PDB entry 8TIL | electron microscopy, 3.80 A resolution | chains H and L of the 4 polymer chains in the assembly

== Chain H ==
Protein: Fab7 heavy chain
From: synthetic construct
Chain sequence (240 residues; numbered 1 to 240; the number before each row is that of its first residue):
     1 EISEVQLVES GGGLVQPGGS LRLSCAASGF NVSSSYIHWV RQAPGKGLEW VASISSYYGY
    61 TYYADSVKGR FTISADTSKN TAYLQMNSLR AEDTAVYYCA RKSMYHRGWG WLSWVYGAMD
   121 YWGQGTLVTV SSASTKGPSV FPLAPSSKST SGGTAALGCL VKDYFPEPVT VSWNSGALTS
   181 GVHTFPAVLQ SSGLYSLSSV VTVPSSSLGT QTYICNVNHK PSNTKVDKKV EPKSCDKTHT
Disordered / not traced: 1-3, 146-153, 175-179, 209-211, 232-240
Disulfide bonds: Cys25-Cys99, Cys159-Cys215

== Chain L ==
Protein: Fab7 light chain
From: synthetic construct
Chain sequence (215 residues; row label = number of the first residue in the row):
     1 SDIQMTQSPS SLSASVGDRV TITCRASQSV SSAVAWYQQK PGKAPKLLIY SASSLYSGVP
    61 SRFSGSRSGT DFTLTISSLQ PEDFATYYCQ QSYYYPITFG QGTKVEIKRT VAAPSVFIFP
   121 PSDSQLKSGT ASVVCLLNNF YPREAKVQWK VDNALQSGNS QESVTEQDSK DSTYSLSSTL
   181 TLSKADYEKH KVYACEVTHQ GLSSPVTKSF NRGEC
Disordered / not traced: 1, 152-158, 213-215
Disulfide bonds: Cys24-Cys89, Cys135-Cys195

== Chain H / chain L interface ==
Contacting residue pairs (71):
  Tyr36(H) with Tyr95(L)
  His38(H) with Tyr95(L)
  Val40(H) with Phe99(L), hydrophobic
  Gln42(H) with Gln39(L), hydrogen bond; Tyr88(L), hydrogen bond
  Lys46(H) with Tyr88(L), hydrogen bond (backbone-side chain)
  Gly47(H) with Tyr88(L)
  Leu48(H) with Pro45(L), hydrophobic; Tyr88(L); Phe99(L), hydrophobic
  Trp50(H) with Pro96(L), hydrophobic; Ile97(L); Phe99(L)
  Ser53(H) with Tyr95(L)
  Tyr62(H) with Tyr95(L), hydrophobic
  Tyr98(H) with Gln39(L), hydrogen bond; Gly42(L); Lys43(L); Ala44(L), hydrophobic; Pro45(L)
  Val115(H) with Ser92(L), hydrogen bond (backbone-side chain)
  Tyr116(H) with Ser92(L), hydrogen bond (backbone-side chain); Tyr93(L); Tyr95(L); Ile97(L)
  Gly117(H) with Ser92(L)
  Ala118(H) with Ala35(L), hydrophobic; Tyr37(L); Leu47(L), hydrophobic
  Met119(H) with Tyr37(L), hydrogen bond (backbone-side chain); Gln90(L), hydrogen bond; Ile97(L), hydrophobic
  Asp120(H) with Leu47(L); Tyr56(L), hydrogen bond (backbone-side chain)
  Trp122(H) with Pro45(L), hydrogen bond (side chain-backbone)
  Gly123(H) with Ala44(L)
  Phe141(H) with Gln125(L)
  Pro142(H) with Ser122(L)
  Leu143(H) with Phe119(L), hydrophobic; Val134(L), hydrophobic
  Ala144(H) with Phe119(L); Pro120(L)
  Thr154(H) with Phe117(L)
  Ala156(H) with Phe117(L), hydrophobic; Phe119(L)
  Leu157(H) with Phe119(L), hydrophobic
  Leu160(H) with Gln125(L); Ser132(L)
  Lys162(H) with Ser132(L); Thr181(L)
  His183(H) with Asn138(L), hydrogen bond; Asn139(L); Asp168(L), salt bridge; Ser175(L), hydrogen bond
  Thr184(H) with Thr165(L)
  Phe185(H) with Leu136(L), hydrophobic; Ser163(L); Thr165(L); Ser175(L); Leu176(L); Ser177(L)
  Pro186(H) with Ser163(L), hydrogen bond (backbone-side chain); Val164(L); Thr165(L)
  Val188(H) with Gln161(L)
  Leu189(H) with Gln161(L)
  Gln190(H) with Gln161(L)
  Ser198(H) with Thr179(L)
  Val200(H) with Leu136(L), hydrophobic
  Thr202(H) with Phe117(L)
  Lys228(H) with Ser124(L), hydrogen bond
Interface residues without a listed pair, chain H (43 interface residues in all): Glu49, Ala64, Tyr121, Pro145
Interface residues without a listed pair, chain L (42 interface residues in all): Tyr50, Tyr94, Thr130, Glu162

== Summary ==
43 residues of chain H face 42 of chain L across their interface, with 14 hydrogen bonds and 1 salt bridge.
Polar contacts include His183(H)-Asp168(L), Gln42(H)-Gln39(L) and Gln42(H)-Tyr88(L).
Chain H is Fab7 heavy chain and chain L is Fab7 light chain, both from synthetic construct; the structure,
Human ACKR3 phosphorylated by GRK5 in complex with Arrestin3 reconstructed without receptor/micelle, was
determined by electron microscopy (same publication as 9E82, 8TII, 8TIN, 8TIO and 8VJ9).
